Entry 6ION (X-ray diffraction, 2.75 A resolution); this record covers chains H and A of the 3 polymer chains in the assembly.

# Chain H
Molecule: anti-C4.4A antibody 11H10, heavy chain
From: Mus musculus
Notes: antibody fragment or engineered binder
Sequence (220 residues; numbered 1 to 220; the number before each row is that of its first residue):
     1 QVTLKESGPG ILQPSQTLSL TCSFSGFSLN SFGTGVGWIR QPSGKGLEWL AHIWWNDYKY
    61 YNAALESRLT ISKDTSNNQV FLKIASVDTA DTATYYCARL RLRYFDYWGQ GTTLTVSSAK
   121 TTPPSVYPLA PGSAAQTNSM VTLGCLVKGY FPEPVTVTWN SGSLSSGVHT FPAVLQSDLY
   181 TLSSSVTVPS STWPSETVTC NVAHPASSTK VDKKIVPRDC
Disordered / not traced: 1, 132-139, 218-220
Disulfides: Cys22-Cys97, Cys145-Cys200

# Chain A
Molecule: Ly6/PLAUR domain-containing protein 3
From: Homo sapiens
Reference sequence: O95274 (LYPD3_HUMAN); residues 1-201 here correspond to UniProt positions 31-231 (UniProt number = residue number + 30)
Sequence (201 residues; each row starts with the number of its first residue):
     1 LECYSCVQKA DDGCSPNKMK TVKCAPGVDV CTEAVGAVET IHGQFSLAVR GCGSGLPGKN
    61 DRGLDLHGLL AFIQLQQCAQ DRCNAKLNLT SRALDPAGNE SAYPPNGVEC YSCVGLSREA
   121 CQGTSPPVVS CYNASDHVYK GCFDGNVTLT AANVTVSLPV RGCVQDEFCT RDGVTGPGFT
   181 LSGSCCQGSR CNSDLRNKTY F
Disordered / not traced: 89-103, 201
Disulfides: Cys3-Cys31, Cys6-Cys14, Cys24-Cys52, Cys78-Cys83, Cys110-Cys142, Cys113-Cys121, Cys131-Cys163, Cys169-Cys185, Cys186-Cys191
Covalent attachments: N-acetylglucosamine (NAG) linked to Asn133, Asn146, Asn197
Swiss-Prot annotation at these positions:
  - glycosylation (N-linked (GlcNAc...) asparagine): Asn88, Asn133, Asn146, Asn153
Reported in the primary citation:
  - contacts within the chain: Tyr132-Ala134 (backbone contact), Ile41-Tyr132 (hydrogen bond), Asn133-Asp136 (backbone contact), Ala134-His137 (backbone contact), His137-Tyr139 (backbone contact), Gly68-Tyr139 (hydrogen bond)

# How chain H and chain A interact
Pairs across the interface - 30 pairs, chain H then chain A:
  Phe32(H) - Glu39(A)
  Phe32(H) - Thr40(A)
  Phe32(H) - Ile41(A)  hydrophobic
  Phe32(H) - Gly68(A)
  Phe32(H) - Leu70(A)  hydrophobic
  Phe32(H) - Ser135(A)  hydrogen bond (backbone-side chain)
  Phe32(H) - Tyr139(A)
  Gly33(H) - Ser135(A)  hydrogen bond (backbone-side chain)
  Thr34(H) - Ser135(A)  hydrogen bond (backbone-side chain)
  Trp55(H) - Glu39(A)
  Trp55(H) - Leu70(A)  hydrophobic
  Asn56(H) - Glu39(A)  hydrogen bond
  Asn56(H) - Phe72(A)
  Tyr58(H) - Ala37(A)
  Tyr58(H) - Phe72(A)  hydrophobic
  Tyr58(H) - Gln74(A)
  Tyr60(H) - Arg62(A)
  Tyr60(H) - Gly63(A)  hydrogen bond (side chain-backbone)
  Tyr60(H) - Phe72(A)
  Arg101(H) - Ser135(A)
  Arg101(H) - His137(A)  hydrogen bond (backbone-side chain)
  Leu102(H) - Leu70(A)  hydrophobic
  Leu102(H) - His137(A)
  Leu102(H) - Tyr139(A)
  Leu102(H) - Gln165(A)
  Arg103(H) - Asp65(A)  salt bridge
  Arg103(H) - Gly68(A)
  Arg103(H) - His137(A)
  Arg103(H) - Gln165(A)
  Tyr104(H) - His137(A)
Interface residues without a listed pair, chain H (12 interface residues in all): Trp54
Interface residues without a listed pair, chain A (19 interface residues in all): Gln44, Tyr132, Ala134, Asp136
Interface features reported in the paper:
  - specific contacts: Arg103(H)-Asp65(A) (hydrogen bond), Gln165(A)-Arg103(H) (hydrogen bond)
  - epitope / paratope residues, chain H: Phe32(H), Trp54(H), Trp55(H), Tyr58(H), Tyr60(H), Leu102(H), Arg103(H)
  - epitope / paratope residues, chain A: Asp65(A), Leu70(A), Phe72(A), Gln165(A)

# Summary
Chain H and chain A form an interface of 12 and 19 residues respectively; the contacts include 6 hydrogen
bonds and 1 salt bridge. Polar contacts include Arg103(H)-Asp65(A), Phe32(H)-Ser135(A) and Gly33(H)-Ser135(A).
The authors report hydrogen bonds between Arg103(H) and Asp65(A) and Gln165(A) and Arg103(H). The paper
reports epitope/paratope residues Phe32(H), Trp54(H) and Asp65(A) among others; contacts within the chain
involving Tyr132(A), Ala134(A) and Ile41(A) among others.
Chain H is anti-C4.4A antibody 11H10, heavy chain (Mus musculus) and chain A is Ly6/PLAUR domain-containing
protein 3 (Homo sapiens); the structure, The complex of C4.4A with its antibody 11H10 Fab fragment, was
determined by X-ray diffraction.
